Entry 4MNT (X-ray diffraction, 1.58 A resolution); this record covers chain A.

[Chain A]
Name: Protein DJ-1
From: Homo sapiens
Notes: EC 3.4.-.-
UniProtKB: Q99497 (PARK7_HUMAN); residue numbers follow UniProt; this construct covers 1-189
Sequence (189 residues; numbered 1 to 189; the number before each row is that of its first residue):
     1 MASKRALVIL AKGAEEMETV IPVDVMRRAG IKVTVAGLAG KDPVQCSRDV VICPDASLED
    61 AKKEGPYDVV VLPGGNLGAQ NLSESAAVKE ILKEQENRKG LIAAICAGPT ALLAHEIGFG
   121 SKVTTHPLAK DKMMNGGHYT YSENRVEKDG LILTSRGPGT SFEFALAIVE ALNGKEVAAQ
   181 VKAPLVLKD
Unresolved in the structure: 1, 189
Curated features (UniProtKB/Swiss-Prot):
  - active site: Cys106 (Nucleophile), His126
  - site: Asp149, Gly150 (Cleavage)
  - modified residue: Ala2 (N-acetylalanine), Tyr67 (Phosphotyrosine), Cys106 (Cysteine sulfinic acid (-SO2H)), Lys148 (N6-acetyllysine), Lys182 (N6-succinyllysine)
  - lipidation (S-palmitoyl cysteine): Cys46, Cys53, Cys106
  - cross-link: Lys130 (Glycyl lysine isopeptide (Lys-Gly) (interchain with G-Cter in SUMO))
  - natural variant: Leu10 (L10P: In PARK7; uncertain significance), Met26 (M26I: In PARK7), Ala39 (A39S: Found in early-onset Parkinson disease with digenic inheritance), Gln45 (deletion: In PARK7), Glu64 (E64D: In PARK7), Ala104 (A104T: In PARK7), Asp149 (D149A: In PARK7), Glu163 (E163K: In PARK7; uncertain significance), Leu166 (L166P: In PARK7)
  - mutagenesis: Leu10 (L10P: Abolishes detoxification activity on methylglyocal-adducted CoA), Glu18 (E18A: Strongly decreases enzymatic activity. Almost abolishes detoxification activity on methylglyocal-adducted CoA; E18D: Strongly decreases enzymatic activity ...), Cys46 (C46A: Reduces protein stability. No effect on oxidation; C46A: Reduces protein stability. No effect on oxidation. Reduced localization in lipid rafts; when associated with A-106 ...), Val51 (V51A: Disrupts dimer formation and strongly reduces ability to eliminate hydrogen peroxide), Cys53 (C53A: Strongly reduces chaperone activity and ability to eliminate hydrogen peroxide; C53S: No effect on mitochondrial translocation neither on deglycase activity), Cys106 (C106A: Abolishes enzymatic activity. Abolishes oxidation, association with mitochondria and protease activity. No effect on chaperone activity. Reduces binding to OTUD7B ...), His126 (H126A: Strongly decreases enzymatic activity), Lys130 (K130R: Partially compensates for loss of stability; when associated with P-166), Ala179 (A179T: No effect on detoxification activity on methylglyocal-adducted CoA)
Ion coordination: Cu ion site 1: Glu18, Cys106; Cu ion site 2 near Cys53 (its only coordinating residue here)
What the authors report for this chain:
  - Cu ion coordination: Glu18, Cys53, Cys106
  - self-association interface (contacts with another copy of this molecule); pairs are residue here / residue on that copy: Cys53-Cys53, His126-Pro184
  - mutagenesis - C106A: abolished binding to copper
  - mutagenesis - E18D, E18Q, H126Q: decreased binding to copper
  - mutagenesis - H126A: unchanged binding to copper
  - mutagenesis - C53A: unchanged binding to Cu(II)
  - mutagenesis - C106A: abolished catalytic activity
  - catalytic residues: Cys106
  - contacts within the chain: Glu18-Gly75
  - interface residues: His126

[Summary]
Glu18 and Cys106 coordinate Cu ion site 1. Curated annotation (UniProt) lists active-site residues Cys106 and
His126 and 9 mutagenesis sites. From the paper: the catalytic residue Cys106; E18D, E18Q and H126Q reduce
binding to copper; 6 substitutions were tested in all.
Chain A is Protein DJ-1 (Homo sapiens); the structure, Crystal structure of human DJ-1 in complex with Cu, was
determined by X-ray diffraction, deposited together with 4MTC, 4N0M and 4N12.
